PDB entry 7CBZ | X-ray diffraction, 2.61 A resolution | chains D and E of the 6 polymer chains in the assembly

# Chain D
Molecule: Tubulin beta chain
Organism: Sus scrofa
UniProt: P02554 (TBB_PIG); the author numbering skips numbers that UniProt does not, so the offset changes along the chain: 1-42 = UniProt 1-42; 45-447 = UniProt 43-445
Amino-acid sequence (445 residues; row label = number of the first residue in the row; note: 2 numbers in that range are skipped by the numbering (no residue carries them; nothing is unmodelled there)):
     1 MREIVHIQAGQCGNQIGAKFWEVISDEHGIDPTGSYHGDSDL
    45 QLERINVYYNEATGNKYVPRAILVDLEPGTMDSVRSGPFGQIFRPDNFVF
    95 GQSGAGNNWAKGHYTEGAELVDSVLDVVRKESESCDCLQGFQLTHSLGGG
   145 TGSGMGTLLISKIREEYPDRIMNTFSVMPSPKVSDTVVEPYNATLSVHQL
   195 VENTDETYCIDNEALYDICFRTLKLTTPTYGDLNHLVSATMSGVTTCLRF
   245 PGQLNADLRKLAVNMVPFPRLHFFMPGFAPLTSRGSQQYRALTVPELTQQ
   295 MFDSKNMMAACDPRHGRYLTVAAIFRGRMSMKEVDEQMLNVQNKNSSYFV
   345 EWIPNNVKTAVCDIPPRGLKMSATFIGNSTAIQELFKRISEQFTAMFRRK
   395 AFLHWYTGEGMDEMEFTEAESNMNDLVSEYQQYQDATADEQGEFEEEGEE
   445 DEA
Not modelled in the structure: 1, 281-285, 434-447
Construct notes: conflict Thr57 (Ala55 in P02554), Met172 (Val170 in P02554), Ser298 (Ala296 in P02554), Ile318 (Val316 in P02554)
Swiss-Prot annotation at these positions:
  - motif: Met1 to Ile4 (MREI motif)
  - binding site (GTP): Gln11, Glu71, Ser140, Gly144, Thr145, Gly146, Asn206, Asn228
  - binding site (Mg(2+)): Glu71
  - modified residue: Ser40 (Phosphoserine), Lys60 (N6-acetyllysine), Ser174 (Phosphoserine), Thr287 (Phosphothreonine), Thr292 (Phosphothreonine), Arg320 (Omega-N-methylarginine), Glu440 (5-glutamyl polyglutamate)
  - cross-link (Glycyl lysine isopeptide (Lys-Gly)): Lys60 (interchain with G-Cter in ubiquitin), Lys326 (interchain with G-Cter in ubiquitin)
Bound ions: Mg2+: Glu71 (together with GDP)
Residues lining bound ligands:
  - FUO (2-[5-[4-[2-[4-(2-cyclopropylethanoyl)piperazin-1-yl]ethoxy]phenyl]pyridin-2-yl]-N-(phenylmethyl)ethanamide): Tyr52, Gln136, Asn167, Phe169, Glu200, Tyr202, Val238, Thr239, Cys241, Leu242, Gln247, Leu248, Leu252, Leu255, Met259, Ala316, Ile318, Lys352, Thr353, Ala354, Ile370
  - GDP (guanosine-5'-diphosphate): Gly10, Gln11, Cys12, Gln15, Ile16, Asp69, Glu71, Asn101, Ser140, Gly142, Gly143, Gly144, Thr145, Gly146, Val171, Pro173, Val177, Ser178, Glu183, Asn206, Leu209, Tyr224, Leu227, Asn228

# Chain E
Molecule: Stathmin-4
Organism: Rattus norvegicus
UniProt: P63043 (STMN4_RAT); residues -43 to 145 here correspond to UniProt positions 1-189 (UniProt number = residue number + 44)
Amino-acid sequence (189 residues; each row starts with the number of its first residue; numbers below 1 keep their minus sign (Met-43 is residue -43)):
   -43 MTLAAYKEKMKELPLVSLFCSCFLSDPLNKSSYKYEADTVDLNWCVISDM
     7 EVIELNKCTSGQSFEVILKPPSFDGVPEFNASLPRRRDPSLEEIQKKLEA
    57 AEERRKYQEAELLKHLAEKREHEREVIQKAIEENNNFIKMAKEKLAQKME
   107 SNKENREAHLAAMLERLQEKDKHAEEVRKNKELKEEASR
Not modelled in the structure: -43 to 5, 29-43, 144-145
Swiss-Prot annotation at these positions:
  - modified residue: Ser46 (Phosphoserine)
  - lipidation (S-palmitoyl cysteine): Cys-24, Cys-22

# How chain D and chain E interact
Pairs across the interface (18):
  Tyr108(D) with His129(E), hydrogen bond; Ala130(E), hydrophobic; Val133(E), hydrophobic; Arg134(E), hydrogen bond (backbone-side chain)
  Ser155(D) with Leu123(E)
  Lys156(D) with Asp127(E), salt bridge
  Arg158(D) with Met119(E)
  Glu159(D) with Leu120(E); Leu123(E); Asp127(E)
  Asp163(D) with Arg112(E)
  Gly402(D) with Lys137(E); Lys140(E)
  Glu403(D) with Val133(E); Lys137(E), salt bridge
  Gly404(D) with Val133(E); Asn136(E)
  Glu409(D) with His129(E), salt bridge
Other interface residues (no listed pair), chain D (14 interface residues in all): Thr109, Ala112, Pro162, Asn197

# Overview
14 residues of chain D face 12 of chain E across their interface, with 2 hydrogen bonds and 3 salt bridges.
Polar contacts include Lys156(D)-Asp127(E), Glu403(D)-Lys137(E) and Glu409(D)-His129(E). Chain D binds
compound FUO and GDP.
Here chain D is Tubulin beta chain (Sus scrofa) and chain E is Stathmin-4 (Rattus norvegicus). Entry 7CBZ
(Crystal structure of T2R-TTL-A31 complex) was determined by X-ray diffraction.
